PDB entry 6R8Z | electron microscopy, 3.90 A resolution | chains C and I of the 12 polymer chains in the assembly

[Chain C]
Molecule: Histone H2A type 1-B/E
From: Homo sapiens
UniProt: P04908 (H2A1B_HUMAN); numbering as in UniProt (aligned over 1-130)
Chain sequence (133 residues; row label = number of the first residue in the row; numbers below 1 keep their minus sign (Gly-2 is residue -2)):
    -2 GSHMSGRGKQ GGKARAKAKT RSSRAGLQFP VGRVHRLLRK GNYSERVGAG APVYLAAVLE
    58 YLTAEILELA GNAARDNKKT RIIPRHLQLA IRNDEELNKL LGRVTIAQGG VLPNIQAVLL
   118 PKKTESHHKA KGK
Unresolved in the structure: -2 to 9, 127-130
Sequence notes: expression tag (-2 to 0)
Swiss-Prot annotation at these positions:
  - modified residue: Ser2 (N-acetylserine), Arg4 (Citrulline), Lys6 (N6-(2-hydroxyisobutyryl)lysine), Lys10 (N6-(2-hydroxyisobutyryl)lysine), Lys14 (N6-(beta-hydroxybutyryl)lysine), Lys37 (N6-(2-hydroxyisobutyryl)lysine), Lys75 (N6-(2-hydroxyisobutyryl)lysine), Lys76 (N6-(2-hydroxyisobutyryl)lysine), Lys96 (N6-(2-hydroxyisobutyryl)lysine), Gln105 (N5-methylglutamine), Lys119 (N6-(2-hydroxyisobutyryl)lysine), Lys120 (N6-crotonyllysine), Thr121 (Phosphothreonine), Lys126 (N6-crotonyllysine)
  - cross-link (Glycyl lysine isopeptide (Lys-Gly)): Lys14 (interchain with G-Cter in ubiquitin), Lys16 (interchain with G-Cter in ubiquitin), Lys120 (interchain with G-Cter in ubiquitin)

[Chain I]
Molecule: Human alpha-satellite DNA
Sequence (145 nucleotides; each row starts with the number of its first residue):
     1 ATCAATATCC ACCTGCAGAT TCTACCAAAA GTGTATTTGG AAACTGCTCC ATCAAAAGGC
    61 ATGTTCAGCT GGTTCAGCTG AACATGCCTT TTGATGGAGC AGTTTCCAAA TACACTTTTG
   121 GTAGAATCTG CAGGTGGATA TTGAT

[Chain C / chain I interface]
Contacting residue pairs - 15 pairs, chain C then chain I:
  Arg12(C) with DG31(I), hydrogen bond to the sugar
  Ala13(C) with DG31(I), sugar contact; DT32(I), phosphate contact
  Ala15(C) with DA30(I), phosphate contact; DG31(I), phosphate contact
  Lys16(C) with DG31(I), phosphate contact
  Arg18(C) with DA30(I), salt bridge to the phosphate
  Arg21(C) with DG31(I), salt bridge to the phosphate
  Arg30(C) with DA28(I), phosphate contact; DA29(I), salt bridge to the phosphate
  Arg33(C) with DA29(I), salt bridge to the phosphate
  Arg43(C) with DT37(I), hydrogen bond to the phosphate; DT38(I), salt bridge to the phosphate
  Arg78(C) with DA19(I), sugar contact
  His124(C) with DA1(I), hydrogen bond to the base
Other interface residues (no listed pair), chain C (16 interface residues in all): Ala11, Thr17, Ser19, Gly29, Lys75
Other interface residues (no listed pair), chain I (11 interface residues in all): DC10, DG18

[Overview]
16 residues of chain C and 11 residues of chain I are in contact; the contacts include 3 hydrogen bonds and 5
salt bridges. Among the polar pairs are His124(C)-DA1(I), Arg12(C)-DG31(I) and Arg43(C)-DT37(I).
Chain C is Histone H2A type 1-B/E (Homo sapiens) and chain I is Human alpha-satellite DNA; the structure,
Cryo-EM structure of NCP_THF2(-1)-UV-DDB, was determined by electron microscopy together with 6R8Y, 6R90,
6R91, 6R92, 6R93 and 6R94 from the same study.
